Entry 1RSU (X-ray diffraction, 1.70 A resolution); this record covers chains B and P.

[Chain B]
Molecule: Streptavidin
Organism: Streptomyces avidinii
Reference sequence: P22629 (SAV_STRAV); residues 14-139 here correspond to UniProt positions 38-163 (UniProt number = residue number + 24)
Sequence (127 residues; row label = number of the first residue in the row):
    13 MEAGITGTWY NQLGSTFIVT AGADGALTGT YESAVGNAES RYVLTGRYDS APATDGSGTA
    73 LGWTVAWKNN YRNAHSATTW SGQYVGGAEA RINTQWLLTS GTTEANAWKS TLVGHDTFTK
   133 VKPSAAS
Disordered / not traced: 136-139
UniProt features mapped onto this chain:
  - motif: Arg59 to Asp61 (Cell attachment site)
  - binding site (biotin): Tyr43, Tyr54, Trp92, Trp108, Trp120

[Chain P]
Molecule: Strep-tag II peptide
Sequence (10 residues; row label = number of the first residue in the row; numbering starts at 0):
     0 SNWSHPQFEK
Disordered / not traced: 0-1

[Chain B / chain P interface]
Pairs across the interface (30; chain B residue first):
  Leu25(B) with Gln6(P); Phe7(P); Lys9(P)
  Gly26(B) with Lys9(P)
  Ser27(B) with Gln6(P); Lys9(P), hydrogen bond (backbone-backbone)
  Tyr43(B) with Gln6(P), hydrogen bond (side chain-backbone); Lys9(P)
  Glu44(B) with Lys9(P)
  Ser45(B) with Glu8(P); Lys9(P)
  Ala46(B) with Lys9(P), hydrogen bond (backbone-backbone)
  Ser52(B) with Lys9(P), hydrogen bond (backbone-side chain)
  Tyr54(B) with Pro5(P); Lys9(P)
  Trp79(B) with His4(P); Pro5(P), hydrophobic; Gln6(P); Lys9(P)
  Arg84(B) with Pro5(P); Glu8(P), salt bridge
  Ala86(B) with Pro5(P)
  Ser88(B) with His4(P), hydrogen bond
  Thr90(B) with Gln6(P), hydrogen bond
  Trp92(B) with Gln6(P)
  Trp108(B) with Gln6(P); Phe7(P), hydrophobic
  Leu110(B) with His4(P); Gln6(P); Phe7(P), hydrophobic
Interface residues without a listed pair, chain B (18 interface residues in all): Leu124
Interface residues without a listed pair, chain P (8 interface residues in all): Trp2, Ser3

[In short]
18 residues of chain B and 8 residues of chain P are in contact; the contacts include 6 hydrogen bonds and 1
salt bridge. Polar pairs include Arg84(B)-Glu8(P), Ser27(B)-Lys9(P) and Tyr43(B)-Gln6(P). UniProt lists 5
biotin-binding residues on chain B.
Here chain B is Streptavidin (Streptomyces avidinii) and chain P is Strep-tag II peptide. Entry 1RSU (Complex
between streptavidin and the strep-tag II peptide) was determined by X-ray diffraction, deposited together
with 1RST.
